Entry 2MZW (solution NMR); this record covers chains A and B.

Chain A:
Molecule: Elongation factor G
Organism: Staphylococcus aureus
Notes: fragment: Domains III-V, residues 401-692
UniProtKB: W8UT26 (W8UT26_STAAU); residue numbers follow UniProt; this construct covers 401-692
Chain sequence (301 residues; each row starts with the number of its first residue):
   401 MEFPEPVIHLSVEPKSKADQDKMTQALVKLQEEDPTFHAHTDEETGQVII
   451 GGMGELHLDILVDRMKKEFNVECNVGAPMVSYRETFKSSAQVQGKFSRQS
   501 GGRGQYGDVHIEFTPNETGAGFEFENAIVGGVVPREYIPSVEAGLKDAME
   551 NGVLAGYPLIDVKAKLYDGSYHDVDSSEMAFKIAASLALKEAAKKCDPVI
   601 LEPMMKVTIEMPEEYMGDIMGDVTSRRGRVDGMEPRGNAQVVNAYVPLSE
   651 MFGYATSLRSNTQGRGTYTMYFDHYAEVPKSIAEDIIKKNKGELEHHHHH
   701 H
Disordered / not traced: 693-701
Construct notes: expression tag (693-701)

Chain B:
Molecule: Far1
Organism: Staphylococcus aureus
UniProtKB: Q8GNY5 (Q8GNY5_STAAU); numbering as in UniProt (aligned over 1-213)
Chain sequence (233 residues; numbered -19 to 213; the number before each row is that of its first residue; numbers below 1 keep their minus sign (Met-19 is residue -19)):
   -19 MGSSHHHHHHSSGLVPNGSHMKTMIYPHQYNYIRSVILRLKNVYKTVNDK
    31 ETVKVIQSETYNDINEIFGHIDDDIEESLKVLMNIRLSNKEIEAILNKFL
    81 EYVVPFELPSPQKLQKVFKKVKKIKIPQFEEYDLKVSSFVGWNELASNRK
   131 YIIYYDEKKQLKGLYGEISNQVVKGFCTICNKESNVSLFMKKSKTNSDGQ
   181 YVKKGDYICRDSIHCNKQLTDINQFYNFIDKLD
Disordered / not traced: -19 to 0
Construct notes: expression tag (-19 to 0)
Bound ions: Zn2+: Cys160, Cys189

Chain A / chain B interface:
Pairs across the interface (66):
  Glu443(A) with Lys154(B)
  Glu444(A) with Lys154(B); Ser164(B); His194(B)
  Val480(A) with Glu163(B)
  Tyr482(A) with Glu163(B)
  Asn516(A) with Gly185(B); Asp186(B); Lys211(B)
  Thr518(A) with Thr158(B); Lys211(B)
  Gly519(A) with Phe156(B); Cys157(B); Thr158(B); Asn161(B)
  Ala520(A) with Phe156(B); Asp186(B); Tyr187(B); Lys211(B)
  Gly521(A) with Leu168(B); Gly185(B); Asp186(B); Tyr187(B)
  Phe522(A) with Ser149(B); Leu168(B); Gly185(B); Tyr187(B)
  Glu523(A) with Met170(B); Lys183(B); Lys184(B); Gly185(B)
  Phe524(A) with Met170(B); Lys183(B)
  Glu525(A) with Val182(B); Lys183(B)
  Asn526(A) with Tyr181(B); Lys183(B)
  Ile528(A) with Gly179(B)
  Ile538(A) with Tyr181(B)
  Glu542(A) with Lys183(B)
  Gly556(A) with Val153(B); Lys154(B); Tyr187(B)
  Tyr557(A) with Lys154(B); Gly155(B); Tyr187(B)
  Pro558(A) with Lys154(B); Gly155(B); Phe156(B)
  Leu559(A) with Phe156(B)
  Ile560(A) with Tyr187(B)
  Asp561(A) with Tyr187(B)
  Lys563(A) with Lys183(B); Lys184(B)
  Thr608(A) with Arg19(B)
  Glu610(A) with Thr32(B); Val35(B)
  Arg636(A) with Val35(B); Glu39(B)
  Asn638(A) with Glu31(B)
  Ala639(A) with Val35(B)
  Val641(A) with Arg19(B); Val35(B)
  Arg665(A) with Asp29(B)
  Tyr671(A) with Asn161(B); Lys162(B)
Other interface residues (no listed pair), chain A (40 interface residues in all): Asp442, Ala555, Lys565, Met611, Pro612, Gly664, Thr667, Phe672
Other interface residues (no listed pair), chain B (33 interface residues in all): Val27, Asn28, Ser38, Lys172

In short:
Chain A and chain B form an interface of 40 and 33 residues respectively. Cys160(B) and Cys189(B) coordinate
Zn2+.
Chain A is Elongation factor G and chain B is Far1, both from Staphylococcus aureus; the structure,
Staphylococcus aureus FusB:EF-GC3 complex, was determined by solution NMR.
